6YSX - chains H and I of the 3 polymer chains in the assembly; structure by X-ray diffraction, 1.48 A resolution.

[Chain H]
Molecule: Prothrombin
Organism: Homo sapiens
Notes: EC 3.4.21.5
UniProt: P00734 (THRB_HUMAN); the construct lacks a stretch of the UniProt sequence and is renumbered around it, so the offset changes along the chain: 16-36 = UniProt 364-384; 37-60 = UniProt 386-409; 61-77 = UniProt 419-435; 78-97 = UniProt 437-456; 7 more segments
Amino-acid sequence (259 residues; each row starts with the number of its first residue; note: 3 numbers in that range are skipped by the numbering (no residue carries them; nothing is unmodelled there); a row labelled like 60A-60I holds insertion residues (60A, then the next letters in order)):
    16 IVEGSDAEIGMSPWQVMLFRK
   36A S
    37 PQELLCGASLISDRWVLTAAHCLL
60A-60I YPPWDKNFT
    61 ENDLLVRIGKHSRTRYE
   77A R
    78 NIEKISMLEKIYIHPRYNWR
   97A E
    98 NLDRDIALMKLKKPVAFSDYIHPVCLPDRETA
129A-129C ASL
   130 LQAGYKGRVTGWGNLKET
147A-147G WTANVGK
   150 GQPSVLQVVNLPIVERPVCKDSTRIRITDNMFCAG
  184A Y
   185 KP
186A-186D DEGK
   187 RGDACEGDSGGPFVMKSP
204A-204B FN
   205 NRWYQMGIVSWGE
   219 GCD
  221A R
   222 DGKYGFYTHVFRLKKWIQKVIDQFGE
Disordered / not traced: 147A-147G, 246-247
Disulfide bonds: Cys42-Cys58, Cys168-Cys182, Cys191-Cys220
Covalently attached groups: N-acetylglucosamine (NAG) linked to Asn60G
Metal / ion sites: Na+ site 1: Lys169, Thr172, Phe204A; Na+ site 2: Arg221A, Lys224
Residues lining bound ligands: Sulfamethoxazole (08D): His57, Leu99, Asp189, Ala190, Cys191, Glu192, Ser195, Val213, Ser214, Trp215, Gly216, Gly219, Cys220, Gly226, Phe227

[Chain I]
Molecule: Hirudin variant-2
UniProt: P09945 (HIRV2_HIRME); residues 517-528 here correspond to UniProt positions 61-72 (UniProt number = residue number - 456)
Amino-acid sequence (12 residues; each row starts with the number of its first residue):
   517 GDFEEIPEEYLQ
Disordered / not traced: 517, 528
Modified / non-standard residues: Tyr526 (O-sulfo-L-tyrosine; TYS)

[Interface between chain H and chain I]
Contacting residue pairs (21; chain H residue first):
  Phe34(H) - Phe519(I)  hydrophobic
  Lys36(H) - Leu527(I)
  Gln38(H) - Ile522(I)
  Gln38(H) - Leu527(I)
  Leu40(H) - Phe519(I)
  Leu65(H) - Ile522(I)  hydrophobic
  Leu65(H) - Tyr526(I)
  Arg67(H) - Ile522(I)
  Arg73(H) - Phe519(I)
  Thr74(H) - Asp518(I)
  Thr74(H) - Phe519(I)
  Thr74(H) - Glu520(I)  hydrogen bond (backbone-backbone)
  Arg75(H) - Glu520(I)
  Tyr76(H) - Glu520(I)  hydrogen bond (backbone-side chain)
  Tyr76(H) - Glu521(I)
  Tyr76(H) - Pro523(I)
  Tyr76(H) - Tyr526(I)
  Glu80(H) - Tyr526(I)
  Lys81(H) - Tyr526(I)
  Ile82(H) - Ile522(I)  hydrophobic
  Ile82(H) - Tyr526(I)
Also at the interface, not in a pair above, chain H (16 interface residues in all): Met32, Glu39, Met84

[Overview]
16 residues of chain H and 8 residues of chain I are in contact; the contacts include 2 hydrogen bonds. Polar
contacts include Tyr76(H)-Glu520(I) and Thr74(H)-Glu520(I). Chain H binds Sulfamethoxazole. Covalently linked
N-acetylglucosamine: at Asn60G(H).
Here chain H is Prothrombin (Homo sapiens) and chain I is Hirudin variant-2. Entry 6YSX (Thrombin in complex
with 4-amino-N-(5-methylisoxazol-3-yl)benzenesulfonamide (j80)) was determined by X-ray diffraction.
